PDB entry 1S9F | X-ray diffraction, 2.00 A resolution | chains I and A of the 3 polymer chains in the assembly

[Chain I]
Molecule: 18-nt DNA strand
Sequence (18 nucleotides; numbered 1 to 18; the number before each row is that of its first residue):
     1 TTCAGTAGTC CTTCCCCC
Not modelled in the structure: 1

[Chain A]
Molecule: DNA polymerase IV
Source organism: Sulfolobus solfataricus
Notes: EC 2.7.7.7
UniProtKB: Q97W02 (DPO42_SULSO); numbering as in UniProt (aligned over 1-352)
Chain sequence (352 residues; each row starts with the number of its first residue):
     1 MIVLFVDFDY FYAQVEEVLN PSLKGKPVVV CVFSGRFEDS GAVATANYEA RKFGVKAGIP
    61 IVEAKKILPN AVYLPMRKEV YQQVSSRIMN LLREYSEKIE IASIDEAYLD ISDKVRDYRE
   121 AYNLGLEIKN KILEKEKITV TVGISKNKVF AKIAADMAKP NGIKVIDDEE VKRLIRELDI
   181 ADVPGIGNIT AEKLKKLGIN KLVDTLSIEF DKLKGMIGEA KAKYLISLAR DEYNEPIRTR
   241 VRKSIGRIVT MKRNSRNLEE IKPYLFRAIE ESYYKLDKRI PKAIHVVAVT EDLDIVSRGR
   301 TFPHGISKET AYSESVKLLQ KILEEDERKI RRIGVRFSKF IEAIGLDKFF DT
Not modelled in the structure: 342-352
Ion coordination: Ca2+: Asp7, Phe8, Asp105 (together with 2',3'-dideoxycytosine-5'-diphosphate); Mg2+: Ala181, Ile186
Ligand contacts: 2',3'-dideoxycytosine-5'-diphosphate (DDY): Asp7, Phe8, Asp9, Tyr10, Phe11, Tyr12, Ala44, Thr45, Tyr48, Arg51, Ala57, Gly58, Ile104, Asp105, Lys159
Curated features (UniProtKB/Swiss-Prot):
  - active site: Glu106
  - binding site (Mg(2+)): Asp7, Asp105
  - site: Tyr12 (Substrate discrimination)

[How chain I and chain A interact]
Contacting residue pairs - 42 pairs, chain I then chain A:
  DT2(I) - Phe37(A)  sugar contact
  DC3(I) - Pro60(A)  sugar contact
  DC3(I) - Val62(A)  sugar contact
  DA4(I) - Phe37(A)  phosphate contact
  DA4(I) - Ser40(A)  phosphate contact
  DA4(I) - Gly41(A)  hydrogen bond to the phosphate
  DA4(I) - Pro60(A)  sugar contact
  DA4(I) - Leu293(A)  base contact
  DA4(I) - Arg331(A)  sugar contact
  DG5(I) - Val32(A)  base contact
  DG5(I) - Gly41(A)  sugar contact
  DG5(I) - Ala42(A)  sugar contact
  DG5(I) - Ala44(A)  base contact
  DG5(I) - Gly58(A)  base contact
  DG5(I) - Thr250(A)  sugar contact
  DG5(I) - Arg331(A)  salt bridge to the phosphate
  DG5(I) - Arg332(A)  salt bridge to the phosphate
  DT6(I) - Val32(A)  sugar contact
  DT6(I) - Arg247(A)  phosphate contact
  DT6(I) - Ile248(A)  phosphate contact
  DT6(I) - Val249(A)  phosphate contact
  DT6(I) - Thr250(A)  hydrogen bond to the phosphate
  DT6(I) - Arg332(A)  salt bridge to the phosphate
  DA7(I) - Arg247(A)  salt bridge to the phosphate
  DA7(I) - Ile248(A)  hydrogen bond to the phosphate
  DA7(I) - Arg336(A)  sugar contact
  DG8(I) - Arg242(A)  salt bridge to the phosphate
  DG8(I) - Ser244(A)  sugar contact
  DG8(I) - Ile245(A)  phosphate contact
  DG8(I) - Gly246(A)  hydrogen bond to the phosphate
  DG8(I) - Arg336(A)  salt bridge to the phosphate
  DT9(I) - Arg240(A)  hydrogen bond to the phosphate
  DT9(I) - Val241(A)  phosphate contact
  DT9(I) - Arg242(A)  phosphate contact
  DT9(I) - Lys243(A)  hydrogen bond to the phosphate
  DT9(I) - Ser244(A)  hydrogen bond to the phosphate
  DC10(I) - Arg240(A)  salt bridge to the phosphate
  DC10(I) - Lys243(A)  salt bridge to the phosphate
  DC11(I) - Ala220(A)  phosphate contact
  DT12(I) - Gly218(A)  phosphate contact
  DT12(I) - Glu219(A)  hydrogen bond to the phosphate
  DT12(I) - Ala220(A)  hydrogen bond to the phosphate
Also at the interface, not in a pair above, chain A (32 interface residues in all): Ser34, Arg36, Val43, Lys78, Lys275

[In short]
The interface between chain I and chain A involves 11 residues on one side and 32 on the other, with 9
hydrogen bonds and 8 salt bridges. Polar pairs include DA4(I)-Gly41(A), DT6(I)-Thr250(A) and DA7(I)-Ile248(A).
Chain A binds 2',3'-dideoxycytosine-5'-diphosphate.
Chain I is an 18-nt DNA strand and chain A is DNA polymerase IV (Sulfolobus solfataricus); the structure, DPO
with AT matched, was determined by X-ray diffraction.
